2E6G - chains A and B of the 12 polymer chains in the assembly; structure by X-ray diffraction, 2.60 A resolution.

# Chain A (and B)
Molecule: 5'-nucleotidase surE
Organism: Thermus thermophilus
Notes: EC 3.1.3.5; chain B of this document is another copy of the same molecule, construct and numbering; everything in this record applies to it too
Reference sequence: Q53W92 (SURE_THET8); residues 1-244 here = UniProt positions 1-244
Sequence (244 residues; each row starts with the number of its first residue):
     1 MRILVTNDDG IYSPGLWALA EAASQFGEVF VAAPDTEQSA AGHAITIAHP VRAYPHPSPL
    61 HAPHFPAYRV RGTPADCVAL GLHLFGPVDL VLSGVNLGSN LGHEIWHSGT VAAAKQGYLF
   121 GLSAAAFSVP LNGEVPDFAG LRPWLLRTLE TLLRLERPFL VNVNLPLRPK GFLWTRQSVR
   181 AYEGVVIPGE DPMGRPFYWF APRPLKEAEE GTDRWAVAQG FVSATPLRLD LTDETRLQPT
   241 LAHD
Unresolved in the structure: 36-47, 60-61, 131-132, 238-244 (chain B: 35-46, 238-244)
Swiss-Prot annotation at these positions:
  - binding site (a divalent metal cation): Asp8, Asp9, Ser39, Asn96

# How chain A and chain B interact
Residue-residue contacts (119):
  Ala48(A) - Trp199(B)
  Ala48(A) - Phe200(B)
  Ala48(A) - Ala201(B)  hydrophobic
  His49(A) - Tyr198(B)
  His49(A) - Trp199(B)
  His49(A) - Phe200(B)  hydrogen bond (backbone-backbone)
  Pro50(A) - Phe197(B)  hydrophobic
  Pro50(A) - Tyr198(B)
  Pro50(A) - Trp199(B)
  Val51(A) - Phe197(B)
  Val51(A) - Tyr198(B)  hydrogen bond (backbone-backbone)
  Arg52(A) - Asp191(B)  salt bridge
  Arg52(A) - Arg195(B)
  Arg52(A) - Pro196(B)  hydrogen bond (side chain-backbone)
  Arg52(A) - Phe197(B)
  Asp76(A) - Phe200(B)
  Ala79(A) - Val186(B)
  Ala79(A) - Phe200(B)  hydrophobic
  Leu80(A) - Tyr198(B)  hydrophobic
  His83(A) - Val186(B)
  His83(A) - Tyr198(B)
  Leu84(A) - Tyr198(B)
  Ile105(A) - Trp106(B)  hydrophobic
  Ile105(A) - Leu231(B)  hydrophobic
  Trp106(A) - Trp106(B)
  Trp106(A) - His107(B)
  Trp106(A) - Lys115(B)
  Trp106(A) - Leu231(B)
  Val111(A) - Trp106(B)  hydrophobic
  Ala112(A) - His107(B)
  Lys115(A) - Trp106(B)
  Lys115(A) - His107(B)
  Leu119(A) - Arg180(B)
  Leu119(A) - Ala181(B)
  Leu119(A) - Tyr182(B)  hydrogen bond (backbone-backbone)
  Phe120(A) - Tyr182(B)
  Phe120(A) - Glu183(B)
  Phe120(A) - Gly184(B)
  Leu155(A) - Arg236(B)
  Glu156(A) - Arg236(B)  salt bridge
  Pro158(A) - Arg236(B)  hydrogen bond (backbone-side chain)
  Phe159(A) - Arg236(B)
  Trp174(A) - Leu237(B)
  Thr175(A) - Leu237(B)
  Arg176(A) - Asp230(B)  salt bridge
  Arg176(A) - Thr232(B)
  Arg176(A) - Glu234(B)  salt bridge
  Arg176(A) - Leu237(B)
  Gln177(A) - Leu229(B)
  Gln177(A) - Asp230(B)
  Gln177(A) - Leu231(B)  hydrogen bond (side chain-backbone)
  Gln177(A) - Thr232(B)  hydrogen bond (backbone-side chain)
  Val179(A) - Asp230(B)
  Arg180(A) - Leu119(B)
  Ala181(A) - Leu119(B)
  Tyr182(A) - Leu119(B)  hydrogen bond (backbone-backbone)
  Tyr182(A) - Phe120(B)
  Glu183(A) - Phe120(B)
  Gly184(A) - Phe120(B)
  Val186(A) - Ala79(B)
  Val186(A) - His83(B)
  Asp191(A) - Arg52(B)  salt bridge
  Arg195(A) - Arg52(B)  hydrogen bond (backbone-side chain)
  Arg195(A) - Tyr54(B)
  Pro196(A) - Arg52(B)  hydrogen bond (backbone-side chain)
  Phe197(A) - Pro50(B)  hydrophobic
  Phe197(A) - Val51(B)
  Phe197(A) - Arg52(B)
  Tyr198(A) - His49(B)
  Tyr198(A) - Pro50(B)
  Tyr198(A) - Val51(B)  hydrogen bond (backbone-backbone)
  Tyr198(A) - Ala53(B)  hydrophobic
  Tyr198(A) - Leu80(B)  hydrophobic
  Tyr198(A) - Leu84(B)
  Trp199(A) - Ala48(B)
  Trp199(A) - His49(B)
  Trp199(A) - Pro50(B)
  Phe200(A) - Ile47(B)
  Phe200(A) - Ala48(B)
  Phe200(A) - His49(B)  hydrogen bond (backbone-backbone)
  Phe200(A) - Ala75(B)
  Phe200(A) - Asp76(B)
  Phe200(A) - Ala79(B)  hydrophobic
  Phe200(A) - Gln116(B)
  Phe200(A) - Phe120(B)  hydrophobic
  Ala201(A) - Ala48(B)  hydrophobic
  Pro226(A) - Thr232(B)
  Pro226(A) - Asp233(B)  hydrogen bond (backbone-backbone)
  Pro226(A) - Arg236(B)
  Leu227(A) - Leu231(B)
  Leu227(A) - Asp233(B)
  Arg228(A) - Arg228(B)
  Arg228(A) - Asp230(B)
  Arg228(A) - Leu231(B)  hydrogen bond (backbone-backbone)
  Arg228(A) - Thr232(B)  hydrogen bond (side chain-backbone)
  Arg228(A) - Asp233(B)
  Leu229(A) - Gln177(B)
  Asp230(A) - Gln177(B)  hydrogen bond
  Asp230(A) - Val179(B)
  Asp230(A) - Arg228(B)
  Leu231(A) - Ile105(B)  hydrophobic
  Leu231(A) - Trp106(B)
  Leu231(A) - Gln177(B)
  Leu231(A) - Leu227(B)
  Leu231(A) - Arg228(B)  hydrogen bond (backbone-backbone)
  Leu231(A) - Leu231(B)  hydrophobic
  Thr232(A) - Arg176(B)
  Thr232(A) - Gln177(B)  hydrogen bond (side chain-backbone)
  Thr232(A) - Pro226(B)
  Thr232(A) - Arg228(B)
  Asp233(A) - Pro226(B)  hydrogen bond (backbone-backbone)
  Asp233(A) - Leu227(B)
  Asp233(A) - Arg228(B)
  Arg236(A) - Glu156(B)  hydrogen bond (side chain-backbone)
  Arg236(A) - Pro158(B)  hydrogen bond (side chain-backbone)
  Arg236(A) - Phe159(B)
  Arg236(A) - Pro226(B)
  Leu237(A) - Thr175(B)
  Leu237(A) - Pro226(B)
Other interface residues (no listed pair), chain A (53 interface residues in all): Pro188, Thr225, Glu234
Other interface residues (no listed pair), chain B (57 interface residues in all): Tyr68, Pro188, Pro202, Thr225

# In short
53 residues of chain A and 57 residues of chain B are in contact, with 21 hydrogen bonds and 5 salt bridges.
Polar pairs include Arg52(A)-Asp191(B), Glu156(A)-Arg236(B) and Arg176(A)-Asp230(B). UniProt lists 4 divalent
metal cation-binding residues on chain A.
Chain A and chain B are both 5'-nucleotidase surE (Thermus thermophilus); the structure, Crystal structure of
the stationary phase survival protein SurE from Thermus thermophilus HB8 in complex with ..., was determined
by X-ray diffraction (same publication as 2E69, 2E6B, 2E6C, 2E6E and 2E6H).
